Entry 1M9F (X-ray diffraction, 1.73 A resolution); this record covers chains A and D.

Chain A:
Protein: Cyclophilin A
Source organism: Homo sapiens
Notes: EC 5.2.1.8
UniProtKB: P62937 (PPIA_HUMAN); aligned to UniProt positions 1-165 over residues 1-165 (the alignment contains insertions or deletions, so no single offset holds)
Chain sequence (165 residues; numbered 1 to 165; the number before each row is that of its first residue):
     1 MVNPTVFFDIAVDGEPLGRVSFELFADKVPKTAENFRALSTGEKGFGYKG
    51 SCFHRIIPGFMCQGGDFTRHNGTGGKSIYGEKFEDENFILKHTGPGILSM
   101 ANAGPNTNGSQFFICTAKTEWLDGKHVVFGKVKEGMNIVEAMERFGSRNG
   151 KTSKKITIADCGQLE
UniProt features mapped onto this chain:
  - modified residue: Met1 (N-acetylmethionine), Val2 (N-acetylvaline), Lys28 (N6-acetyllysine), Lys44 (N6-acetyllysine), Lys76 (N6-acetyllysine), Ser77 (Phosphoserine), Lys82 (N6-acetyllysine), Thr93 (Phosphothreonine), Lys125 (N6-acetyllysine), Lys131 (N6-acetyllysine), Lys133 (N6-acetyllysine)
  - glycosylation: Asn108 (N-linked (GlcNAc...) asparagine)
  - cross-link (Glycyl lysine isopeptide (Lys-Gly)): Lys28 (interchain with G-Cter in SUMO2), Lys82 (interchain with G-Cter in SUMO2)

Chain D:
Protein: HIV-1 Capsid
Source organism: Human immunodeficiency virus 1
Notes: fragment: N-terminal domain
UniProtKB: Q72497 (Q72497_9HIV1); residues 1-146 here correspond to UniProt positions 133-278 (UniProt number = residue number + 132)
Chain sequence (146 residues; numbered 1 to 146; the number before each row is that of its first residue):
     1 PIVQNLQGQMVHQAISPRTLNAWVKVVEEKAFSPEVIPMFSALSEGATPQ
    51 DLNTMLNTVGGHQAAMQMLKETINEEAAEWDRLHPVAMGPIAPGQMREPR
   101 GSDIAGTTSTLQEQIGWMTHNPPIPVGEIYKRWIILGLNKIVRMYS
Disordered / not traced: 1-11
Differences from the reference sequence: engineered mutation Ala87 (His219 in Q72497), Met88 (Ala220 in Q72497)

Interface between chain A and chain D:
Pairs across the interface (21; chain A residue first):
  Arg55(A) - Gly89(D)
  Arg55(A) - Pro90(D)  hydrogen bond (side chain-backbone)
  Arg55(A) - Ala92(D)
  Ile57(A) - Ala92(D)  hydrophobic
  Phe60(A) - Pro90(D)  hydrophobic
  Phe60(A) - Ile91(D)
  Phe60(A) - Ala92(D)  hydrophobic
  Phe60(A) - Pro93(D)
  Gln63(A) - Met88(D)
  Gln63(A) - Gly89(D)
  Gln63(A) - Pro90(D)
  Gly72(A) - Met88(D)
  Ala101(A) - Gly89(D)
  Asn102(A) - Met88(D)
  Asn102(A) - Gly89(D)  hydrogen bond (backbone-backbone)
  Ala103(A) - Val86(D)
  Ala103(A) - Met88(D)
  Gln111(A) - Met88(D)
  Phe113(A) - Pro90(D)
  Leu122(A) - Pro90(D)  hydrophobic
  His126(A) - Pro90(D)
Also at the interface, not in a pair above, chain A (14 interface residues in all): Met61, Trp121
Also at the interface, not in a pair above, chain D (8 interface residues in all): Ala87

Overview:
14 residues of chain A face 8 of chain D across their interface; the contacts include 2 hydrogen bonds. Among
the polar pairs are Arg55(A)-Pro90(D) and Asn102(A)-Gly89(D).
Chain A is Cyclophilin A (Homo sapiens) and chain D is HIV-1 Capsid (Human immunodeficiency virus 1); the
structure, X-ray crystal structure of Cyclophilin A/HIV-1 CA N-terminal domain (1-146) M-type H87A,A88M
Complex, was determined by X-ray diffraction together with 1M9C, 1M9D, 1M9E, 1M9X and 1M9Y from the same
study.
